PDB entry 6LWG | X-ray diffraction, 2.53 A resolution | chains A and C of the 3 polymer chains in the assembly

== Chain A ==
Protein: Endonuclease 8-like 1
Source organism: Homo sapiens
Notes: EC 3.2.2.-, 4.2.99.18
UniProtKB: Q96FI4 (NEIL1_HUMAN); numbering as in UniProt (aligned over 1-295)
Chain sequence (295 residues; each row starts with the number of its first residue):
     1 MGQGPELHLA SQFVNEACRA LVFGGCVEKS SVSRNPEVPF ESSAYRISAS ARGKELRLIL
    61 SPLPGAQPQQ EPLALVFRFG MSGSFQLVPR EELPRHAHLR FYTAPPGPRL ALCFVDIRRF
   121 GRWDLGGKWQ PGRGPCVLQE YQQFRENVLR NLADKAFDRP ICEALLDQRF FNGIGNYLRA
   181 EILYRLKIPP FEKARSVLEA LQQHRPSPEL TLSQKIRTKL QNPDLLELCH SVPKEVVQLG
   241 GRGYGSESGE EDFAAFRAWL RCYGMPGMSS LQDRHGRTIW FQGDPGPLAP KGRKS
Not modelled in the structure: 1, 203-222, 291-295
Differences from the reference sequence: engineered mutation Gly2 (Pro in Q96FI4), Gln3 (Glu in Q96FI4); variant Arg242 (Lys in Q96FI4)
UniProt features mapped onto this chain:
  - active site: Lys54 (Proton donor)
  - binding site (DNA): Asn176
What the authors report for this chain:
  - binding site for the 13-nt DNA strand: Arg242
  - mutagenesis - R242A, R242H: decreased catalytic activity
  - mutagenesis - R242A/Y244R, R242H/Y244R: increased catalytic activity on DHU
  - mutagenesis - R242A/Y244R, R242H/Y244R: increased catalytic activity on Tg

== Chain C ==
Molecule: 13-nt DNA strand
Sequence (13 nucleotides; each row starts with the number of its first residue):
     1 TAGACCTGGA CGG

== Chain A / chain C interface ==
Residue-residue contacts (12; chain A residue first):
  Arg34(A) with DC6(C), salt bridge to the phosphate
  Arg95(A) with DG8(C), salt bridge to the phosphate
  His96(A) with DT7(C), hydrogen bond to the phosphate; DG8(C), salt bridge to the phosphate
  Ile117(A) with DT7(C), sugar contact
  Arg118(A) with DC6(C), hydrogen bond to the base; DT7(C), base contact
  Arg119(A) with DC6(C), hydrogen bond to the phosphate; DT7(C), salt bridge to the phosphate
  Phe120(A) with DC5(C), base contact; DC6(C), base contact
  Arg274(A) with DT1(C), phosphate contact
Also at the interface, not in a pair above, chain A (9 interface residues in all): His275

== Summary ==
9 residues of chain A and 5 residues of chain C are in contact, with 3 hydrogen bonds and 4 salt bridges.
Among the polar pairs are Arg118(A)-DC6(C), His96(A)-DT7(C) and Arg119(A)-DC6(C). The paper reports a binding
site for the 13-nt DNA strand at Arg242(A); R242A and R242H of chain A reduce catalytic activity; 4
substitutions were tested in all.
Here chain A is Endonuclease 8-like 1 (Homo sapiens) and chain C is a 13-nt DNA strand. Entry 6LWG (Crystal
structure of human NEIL1(P2G, E3Q, R242) bound to duplex DNA containing guanidinohydantoin (Gh)) was
determined by X-ray diffraction, deposited together with 6LWA, 6LWB, 6LWC, 6LWD, 6LWF, 6LWH and 10 further
entries.
